Entry 8A1W (electron microscopy, 2.56 A resolution); this record covers chains D and F of the 6 polymer chains in the assembly.

Chain D:
Molecule: Na(+)-translocating NADH-quinone reductase subunit D
From: Vibrio cholerae
Notes: EC 7.2.1.1
UniProt: A0A085RHY8 (A0A085RHY8_VIBCL); residues 1-210 here = UniProt positions 1-210
Sequence (210 residues; numbered 1 to 210; the number before each row is that of its first residue):
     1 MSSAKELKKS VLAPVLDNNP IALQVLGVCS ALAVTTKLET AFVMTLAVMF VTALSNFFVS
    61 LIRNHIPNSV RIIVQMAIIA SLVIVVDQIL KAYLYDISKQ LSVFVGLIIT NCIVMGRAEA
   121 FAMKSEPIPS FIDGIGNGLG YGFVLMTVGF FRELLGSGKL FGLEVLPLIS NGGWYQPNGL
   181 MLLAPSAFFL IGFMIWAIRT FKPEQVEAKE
Not modelled in the structure: 1-7, 209-210
Bound ions: 2Fe-2S cluster Fe: Cys-29, Cys-112 (shared with 2 residues of chain E)
Small-molecule neighbours:
  - 1,2-Distearoyl-sn-glycerophosphoethanolamine (3PE): Phe-189, Leu-190, Phe-193, Trp-196, Ala-197, Thr-200
  - 2Fe-2S cluster (FES): Gly-27, Val-28, Cys-29, Thr-110, Asn-111, Cys-112
What the authors report for this chain:
  - mutagenesis - C29A: abolished binding to 2Fe-2S cluster

Chain F:
Molecule: Na(+)-translocating NADH-quinone reductase subunit F
From: Vibrio cholerae
Notes: EC 7.2.1.1
UniProt: A0A085ST13 (A0A085ST13_VIBCL); residue numbers follow UniProt; this construct covers 1-408
Sequence (408 residues; numbered 1 to 408; the number before each row is that of its first residue):
     1 MSTIIFGVVM FTLIILALVL VILFAKSKLV PTGDITISIN GDPEKAIVTQ PGGKLLTALA
    61 GAGVFVSSAC GGGGSCGQCR VKIKSGGGDI LPTELDHISK GEAREGERLA CQVAVKADMD
   121 LELPEEIFGV KKWECTVISN DNKATFIKEL KLAIPDGESV PFRAGGYIQI EAPAHHVKYA
   181 DFDVPEKYRG DWDKFNLFRY ESKVDEPIIR AYSMANYPEE FGIIMLNVRI ATPPPNNPNV
   241 PPGQMSSYIW SLKAGDKCTI SGPFGEFFAK DTDAEMVFIG GGAGMAPMRS HIFDQLKRLK
   301 SKRKMSYWYG ARSKREMFYV EDFDGLAAEN DNFVWHCALS DPQPEDNWTG YTGFIHNVLY
   361 ENYLKDHEAP EDCEYYMCGP PMMNAAVINM LKNLGVEEEN ILLDDFGG
Not modelled in the structure: 1, 408
Bound ions: 2Fe-2S cluster Fe: Cys-70, Cys-76, Cys-79, Cys-111
Small-molecule neighbours:
  - FAD (flavin-adenine dinucleotide): Gln-78, Tyr-167, Arg-210, Ala-211, Tyr-212, Ser-213, Asn-227, Val-228, Arg-229, Ala-231, Thr-232, Pro-233, Val-240, Pro-241, Pro-242, Gly-243, Gln-244, Met-245, Ser-246, Ala-283, Asp-404, Phe-406
  - 2Fe-2S cluster (FES): Leu-56, Ser-68, Ala-69, Cys-70, Gly-71, Gly-74, Ser-75, Cys-76, Gly-77, Gln-78, Cys-79, Leu-109, Cys-111
What the authors report for this chain:
  - mutagenesis - C70A: abolished binding to 2Fe-2S cluster

How chain D and chain F interact:
Pairs across the interface - 5 pairs, chain D then chain F:
  Ser-69(D) with Leu-23(F); Lys-26(F), hydrogen bond (backbone-side chain)
  Val-70(D) with Leu-23(F), hydrophobic
  Ile-73(D) with Val-19(F), hydrophobic
  Ser-81(D) with Phe-11(F)
Other interface residues (no listed pair), chain F (5 interface residues in all): Ile-22

In short:
4 residues of chain D and 5 residues of chain F are in contact; the contacts include 1 hydrogen bond. The
hydrogen-bonded pair is Ser-69(D)/Lys-26(F). Ligands of chain D: 1,2-Distearoyl-sn-glycerophosphoethanolamine
and 2Fe-2S cluster. The paper reports that C29A of chain D abolishes binding to 2Fe-2S cluster; C70A of chain
F abolishes binding to 2Fe-2S cluster.
Chain D is Na(+)-translocating NADH-quinone reductase subunit D and chain F is Na(+)-translocating
NADH-quinone reductase subunit F, both from Vibrio cholerae; the structure, Sodium pumping NADH-quinone
oxidoreductase with substrate Q1, was determined by electron microscopy, deposited together with 8A1T, 8A1U,
8A1V, 8A1X, 8A1Y, 8ACW and 8ACY.
